PDB entry 6R90 | electron microscopy, 4.50 A resolution (low resolution: residue-level contacts below are approximate; hydrogen-bond / salt-bridge calls are withheld) | chains F and I of the 12 polymer chains in the assembly

== Chain F ==
Molecule: Histone H4
Organism: Homo sapiens
UniProtKB: P62805 (H4_HUMAN); residue numbers follow UniProt; this construct covers 1-103
Amino-acid sequence (106 residues; each row starts with the number of its first residue; numbers below 1 keep their minus sign (Gly-2 is residue -2)):
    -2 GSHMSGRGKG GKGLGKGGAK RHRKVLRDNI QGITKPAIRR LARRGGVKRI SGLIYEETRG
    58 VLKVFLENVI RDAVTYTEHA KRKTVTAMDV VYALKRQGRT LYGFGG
Disordered / not traced: -2 to 16
Sequence notes: expression tag (-2 to 0)

== Chain I ==
Molecule: Human alpha-satellite DNA
Sequence (145 nucleotides; row label = number of the first residue in the row):
     1 ATCAATATCC ACCTGCAGAT TCTACCAAAA GTGTATTTGG AAACTGCTCC ATCAAAAGGC
    61 ATGTTCAGCT GGTTCAGCTG AACATGCCTT TTGATGGAGC AGTTTCCAAA TACACTTTTG
   121 GTAGAATCTG CAGGTGGATA TTGAT

== Interface between chain F and chain I ==
Contacting residue pairs (18; chain F residue first):
  Lys17(F) - DA98(I)
  Lys17(F) - DG99(I)
  Arg18(F) - DG97(I)
  Arg18(F) - DA98(I)
  Arg40(F) - DA81(I)
  Lys45(F) - DA81(I)
  Arg46(F) - DT79(I)
  Arg46(F) - DG80(I)
  Arg46(F) - DA81(I)
  Ile47(F) - DG80(I)
  Ile47(F) - DA81(I)
  Ser48(F) - DG80(I)
  Gly49(F) - DG80(I)
  Arg79(F) - DA101(I)
  Lys80(F) - DC100(I)
  Lys80(F) - DA101(I)
  Thr81(F) - DC100(I)
  Thr81(F) - DA101(I)
Also at the interface, not in a pair above, chain F (12 interface residues in all): Arg36
Also at the interface, not in a pair above, chain I (9 interface residues in all): DA82

== Overview ==
The interface between chain F and chain I involves 12 residues on one side and 9 on the other.
Here chain F is Histone H4 (Homo sapiens) and chain I is Human alpha-satellite DNA. Entry 6R90 (Cryo-EM
structure of NCP-THF2(+1)-UV-DDB class A) was determined by electron microscopy, deposited together with 6R8Y,
6R8Z, 6R91, 6R92, 6R93 and 6R94.
